8TET - chains U and V of the 24 polymer chains in the assembly; structure by electron microscopy, 4.26 A resolution (low resolution: residue-level contacts below are approximate; hydrogen-bond / salt-bridge calls are withheld).

Chain U (and V):
Molecule: Triplex capsid protein 2
Source organism: Human herpesvirus 5 strain AD169
Notes: chain V of this document is another copy of the same molecule, construct and numbering; everything in this record applies to it too
Reference sequence: P16728 (TRX2_HCMVA); residue numbers follow UniProt; this construct covers 1-306
Chain sequence (306 residues; each row starts with the number of its first residue):
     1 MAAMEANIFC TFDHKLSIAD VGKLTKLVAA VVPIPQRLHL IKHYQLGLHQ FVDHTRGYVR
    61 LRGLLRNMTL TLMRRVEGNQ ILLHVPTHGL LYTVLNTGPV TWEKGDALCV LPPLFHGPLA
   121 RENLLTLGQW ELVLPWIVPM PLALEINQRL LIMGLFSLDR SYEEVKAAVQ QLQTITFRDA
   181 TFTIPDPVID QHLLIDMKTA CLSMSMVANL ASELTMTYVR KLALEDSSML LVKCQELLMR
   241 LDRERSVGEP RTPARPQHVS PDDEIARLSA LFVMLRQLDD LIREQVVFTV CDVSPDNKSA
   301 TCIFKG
Not modelled in the structure: 1-3, 243-253 (chain V: 1-5, 117-120, 249-257)

Chain U / chain V interface:
Contacting residue pairs (102; chain U residue first):
  His88(U) - His88(V)
  Gly89(U) - Thr87(V)
  Gly89(U) - His88(V)
  Gly105(U) - Asn67(V)
  Leu144(U) - Arg276(V)
  Glu145(U) - Arg276(V)
  Gln148(U) - Ser269(V)
  Gln148(U) - Phe272(V)
  Gln148(U) - Val273(V)
  Gln148(U) - Arg276(V)
  Leu151(U) - Phe272(V)
  Ile152(U) - Ile265(V)
  Ile152(U) - Leu268(V)
  Ile152(U) - Ser269(V)
  Leu155(U) - Tyr218(V)
  Leu155(U) - Lys221(V)
  Leu155(U) - Leu268(V)
  Phe156(U) - Lys221(V)
  Phe156(U) - Ile265(V)
  Leu158(U) - Lys221(V)
  Leu158(U) - Glu225(V)
  Asp159(U) - Leu224(V)
  Arg160(U) - Val259(V)
  Arg160(U) - Ser260(V)
  Arg160(U) - Pro261(V)
  Arg160(U) - Glu264(V)
  Leu172(U) - Ile265(V)
  Leu194(U) - Leu222(V)
  Leu194(U) - Glu225(V)
  Lys198(U) - Leu222(V)
  Cys201(U) - Thr215(V)
  Cys201(U) - Val219(V)
  Leu202(U) - Leu230(V)
  Met204(U) - Ala211(V)
  Met204(U) - Thr215(V)
  Ser205(U) - Thr215(V)
  Ser205(U) - Cys234(V)
  Met206(U) - Leu237(V)
  Val207(U) - Ala211(V)
  Ala208(U) - Ala211(V)
  Ala208(U) - Ser212(V)
  Ala208(U) - Leu241(V)
  Asn209(U) - Leu237(V)
  Asn209(U) - Leu241(V)
  Ala211(U) - Arg245(V)
  Leu214(U) - Leu155(V)
  Leu214(U) - Phe156(V)
  Thr215(U) - Leu155(V)
  Thr215(U) - Ser205(V)
  Met216(U) - Ser212(V)
  Met216(U) - Arg245(V)
  Tyr218(U) - Gly154(V)
  Tyr218(U) - Leu155(V)
  Tyr218(U) - Ser157(V)
  Tyr218(U) - Leu158(V)
  Tyr218(U) - Leu193(V)
  Tyr218(U) - Cys201(V)
  Tyr218(U) - Ser205(V)
  Val219(U) - Leu202(V)
  Val219(U) - Ser205(V)
  Lys221(U) - Leu158(V)
  Lys221(U) - Asp159(V)
  Leu222(U) - Leu158(V)
  Leu222(U) - Leu202(V)
  Glu225(U) - Leu158(V)
  Asp226(U) - Lys198(V)
  Cys234(U) - Met206(V)
  Leu237(U) - Met206(V)
  Leu237(U) - Leu210(V)
  Leu237(U) - Arg267(V)
  Leu237(U) - Ala270(V)
  Leu238(U) - Asn209(V)
  Leu238(U) - Glu213(V)
  Leu241(U) - Glu213(V)
  Leu241(U) - Arg267(V)
  Arg255(U) - Tyr162(V)
  Arg255(U) - Glu164(V)
  Pro261(U) - Leu172(V)
  Glu264(U) - Ile152(V)
  Ile265(U) - Gln148(V)
  Ile265(U) - Arg149(V)
  Ile265(U) - Ile152(V)
  Leu268(U) - Gln148(V)
  Leu268(U) - Ile152(V)
  Leu268(U) - Met204(V)
  Ser269(U) - Gln148(V)
  Phe272(U) - Gln148(V)
  Phe272(U) - Leu151(V)
  Phe272(U) - Met204(V)
  Phe272(U) - Ile282(V)
  Leu275(U) - Leu278(V)
  Leu275(U) - Ile282(V)
  Arg276(U) - Leu144(V)
  Arg276(U) - Ile282(V)
  Leu278(U) - Leu271(V)
  Leu278(U) - Leu275(V)
  Asp279(U) - Leu275(V)
  Asp279(U) - Asp279(V)
  Ile282(U) - Phe272(V)
  Arg283(U) - Asp279(V)
  Cys291(U) - Arg37(V)
  Lys305(U) - Gly306(V)
Interface residues without a listed pair, chain U (62 interface residues in all): Leu90, Gln171, Met197, Arg220, Leu230, Ala254, Val259, Leu271, Ile303
Interface residues without a listed pair, chain V (71 interface residues in all): Ala168, Gln171, Thr199, Val207, Ala208, Leu214, Asp226, Leu238, Asp262, Leu281, Arg283

Overview:
Chain U and chain V form an interface of 62 and 71 residues respectively.
Both chains are Triplex capsid protein 2 (Human herpesvirus 5 strain AD169). Entry 8TET (Human cytomegalovirus
portal vertex, non-infectious enveloped particle (NIEP) configuration 1 (NC1)) was determined by electron
microscopy together with 8TEP, 8TES, 8TEU and 8TEW from the same study.
